Entry 8USQ (electron microscopy, 12.77 A resolution (very low resolution: no residue pairs are listed; an interface is given only as per-side residue counts)); this record covers chains D and C of the 4 polymer chains in the assembly.

# Chain D (and C)
Protein: DNA repair/transcription protein MET18/MMS19
Organism: Saccharomyces cerevisiae
Notes: chain C of this document is another copy of the same molecule, construct and numbering; everything in this record applies to it too
UniProt: P40469 (MET18_YEAST); residue numbers follow UniProt; this construct covers 1-1032
Chain sequence (1032 residues; numbered 1 to 1032; the number before each row is that of its first residue):
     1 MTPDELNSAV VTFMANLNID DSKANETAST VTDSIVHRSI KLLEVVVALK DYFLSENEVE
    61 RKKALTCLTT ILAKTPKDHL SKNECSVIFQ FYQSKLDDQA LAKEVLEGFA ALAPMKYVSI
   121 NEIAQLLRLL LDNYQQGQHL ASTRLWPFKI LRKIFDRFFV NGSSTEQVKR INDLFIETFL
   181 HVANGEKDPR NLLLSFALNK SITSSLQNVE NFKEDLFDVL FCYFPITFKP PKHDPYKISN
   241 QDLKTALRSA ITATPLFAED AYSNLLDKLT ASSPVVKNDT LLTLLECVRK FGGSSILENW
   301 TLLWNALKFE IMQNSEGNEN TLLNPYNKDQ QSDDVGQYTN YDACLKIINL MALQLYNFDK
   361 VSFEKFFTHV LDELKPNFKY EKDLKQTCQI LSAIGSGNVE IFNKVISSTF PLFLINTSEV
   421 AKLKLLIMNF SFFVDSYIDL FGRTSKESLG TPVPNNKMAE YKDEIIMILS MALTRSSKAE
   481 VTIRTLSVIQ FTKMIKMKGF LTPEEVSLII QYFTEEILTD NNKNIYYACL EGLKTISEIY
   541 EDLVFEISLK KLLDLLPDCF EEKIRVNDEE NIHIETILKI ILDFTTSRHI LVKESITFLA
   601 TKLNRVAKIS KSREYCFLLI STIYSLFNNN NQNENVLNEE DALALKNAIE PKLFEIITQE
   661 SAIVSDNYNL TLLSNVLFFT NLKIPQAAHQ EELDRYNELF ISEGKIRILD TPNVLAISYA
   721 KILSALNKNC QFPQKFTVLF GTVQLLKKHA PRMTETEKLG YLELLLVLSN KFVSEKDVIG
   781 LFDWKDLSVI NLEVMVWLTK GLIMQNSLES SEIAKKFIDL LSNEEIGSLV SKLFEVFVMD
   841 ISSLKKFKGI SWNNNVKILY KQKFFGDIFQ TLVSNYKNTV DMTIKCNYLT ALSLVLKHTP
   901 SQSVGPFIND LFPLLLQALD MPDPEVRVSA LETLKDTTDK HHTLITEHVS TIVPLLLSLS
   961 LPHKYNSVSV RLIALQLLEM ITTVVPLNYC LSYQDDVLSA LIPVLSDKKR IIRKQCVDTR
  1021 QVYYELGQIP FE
Not modelled in the structure: 1-8, 226-241, 315-337, 1030-1032
Swiss-Prot annotation at these positions:
  - natural variant: Ala-111 to Leu-112 (sequence variant, change not given here; In strain: SK1), Asp-329 (D329G: In strain: SK1), Val-335 (V335M: In strain: SK1), Thr-444 (T444I: In strain: SK1), Asn-697 (N697S: In strain: SK1), Ala-814 (A814S: In strain: SK1), Lys-816 (K816M: In strain: SK1), Ala-930 (A930T: In strain: SK1), His-963 (H963Q: In strain: SK1), Ser-969 (S969C: In strain: SK1)
What the authors report for this chain:
  - mutagenesis - R1010E, R1013A, R1020E: abolished binding to ScCia2
  - mutagenesis - R144A, K187E, F217A, I973A: unchanged binding to ScCia2
  - mutagenesis - R144A, K187E, F217A: decreased binding to ScLeu1
  - mutagenesis - I973A: unchanged binding to ScLeu1

# Chain D / chain C interface
At this resolution (13 A) residue pairs are not listed: 25 residues of chain D and 27 of chain C lie at the interface.

# Overview
The interface between chain D and chain C involves 25 residues on one side and 27 on the other. The paper
reports that R1010E, R1013A and R1020E of chain D abolish binding to ScCia2; R144A, K187E and F217A of chain D
reduce binding to ScLeu1.
Chain D and chain C are both DNA repair/transcription protein MET18/MMS19 (Saccharomyces cerevisiae); the
structure, Structural and biochemical investigations of a HEAT-repeat protein involved in the cytosolic
iron-sulfur cluster assembly pathway, was determined by electron microscopy (same publication as 8USP).
